Entry 8A43 (electron microscopy, 4.09 A resolution (low resolution: residue-level contacts below are approximate; hydrogen-bond / salt-bridge calls are withheld)); this record covers chains N and M of the 12 polymer chains in the assembly.

# Chain N
Molecule: DNA-directed RNA polymerase I subunit RPA49
Organism: Homo sapiens
UniProt: Q9GZS1 (RPA49_HUMAN); residue numbers follow UniProt; this construct covers 1-419
Sequence (419 residues; row label = number of the first residue in the row):
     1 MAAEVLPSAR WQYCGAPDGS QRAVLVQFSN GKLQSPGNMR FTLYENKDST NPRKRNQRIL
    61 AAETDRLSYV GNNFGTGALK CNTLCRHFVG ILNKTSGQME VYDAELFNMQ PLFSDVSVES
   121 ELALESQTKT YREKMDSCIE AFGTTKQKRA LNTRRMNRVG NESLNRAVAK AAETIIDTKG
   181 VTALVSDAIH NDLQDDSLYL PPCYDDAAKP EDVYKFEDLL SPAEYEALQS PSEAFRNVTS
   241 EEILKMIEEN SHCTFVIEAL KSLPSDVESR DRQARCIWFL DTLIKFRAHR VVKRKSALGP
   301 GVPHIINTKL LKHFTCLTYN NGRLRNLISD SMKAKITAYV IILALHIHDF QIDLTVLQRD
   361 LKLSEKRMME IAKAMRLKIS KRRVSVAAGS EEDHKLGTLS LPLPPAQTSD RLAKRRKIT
Unresolved in the structure: 1-8, 114-419
Swiss-Prot annotation at these positions:
  - modified residue: Ser35 (Phosphoserine), Ser163 (Phosphoserine), Lys373 (N6-acetyllysine)
  - mutagenesis: Lys373 (K373R: Decreased acetylation)

# Chain M
Molecule: DNA-directed RNA polymerase I subunit RPA34
Organism: Homo sapiens
UniProt: O15446 (RPA34_HUMAN); residue numbers follow UniProt; this construct covers 1-510
Sequence (510 residues; row label = number of the first residue in the row):
     1 MEEPQAGDAA RFSCPPNFTA KPPASESPRF SLEALTGPDT ELWLIQAPAD FAPECFNGRH
    61 VPLSGSQIVK GKLAGKRHRY RVLSSCPQAG EATLLAPSTE AGGGLTCASA PQGTLRILEG
   121 PQQSLSGSPL QPIPASPPPQ IPPGLRPRFC AFGGNPPVTG PRSALAPNLL TSGKKKKEMQ
   181 VTEAPVTQEA VNGHGALEVD MALGSPEMDV RKKKKKKNQQ LKEPEAAGPV GTEPTVETLE
   241 PLGVLFPSTT KKRKKPKGKE TFEPEDKTVK QEQINTEPLE DTVLSPTKKR KRQKGTEGME
   301 PEEGVTVESQ PQVKVEPLEE AIPLPPTKKR KKEKGQMAMM EPGTEAMEPV EPEMKPLESP
   361 GGTMAPQQPE GAKPQAQAAL AAPKKKTKKE KQQDATVEPE TEVVGPELPD DLEPQAAPTS
   421 TKKKKKKKER GHTVTEPIQP LEPELPGEGQ PEARATPGST KKRKKQSQES RMPETVPQEE
   481 MPGPPLNSES GEEAPTGRDK KRKQQQQQPV
Unresolved in the structure: 1-21, 144-510
Swiss-Prot annotation at these positions:
  - modified residue: Met1 (N-acetylmethionine), Ser27 (Phosphoserine), Tyr80 (Phosphotyrosine), Ser128 (Phosphoserine), Ser136 (Phosphoserine), Ser172 (Phosphoserine), Ser205 (Phosphoserine), Ser285 (Phosphoserine), Thr287 (Phosphothreonine), Ser309 (Phosphoserine), Ser490 (Phosphoserine)
  - cross-link (Glycyl lysine isopeptide (Lys-Gly)): Lys270 (interchain with G-Cter in SUMO1), Lys314 (interchain with G-Cter in SUMO1)

# Chain N / chain M interface
Residue-residue contacts (80; chain N residue first):
  Ala9(N) with Arg59(M); His60(M); Val61(M); Leu63(M)
  Trp11(N) with Pro53(M); Phe56(M); Asn57(M); Gly58(M); Arg59(M); Val61(M)
  Gln12(N) with Asn57(M)
  Tyr13(N) with Pro53(M); Asn57(M)
  Pro17(N) with Glu26(M); Ser27(M); Phe30(M)
  Asp18(N) with Glu26(M)
  Gln21(N) with Glu26(M)
  Val24(N) with Leu95(M)
  Leu25(N) with Leu44(M); Thr93(M); Leu94(M); Leu95(M)
  Val26(N) with Ala92(M); Thr93(M); Leu95(M)
  Gln27(N) with Glu91(M); Ala92(M)
  Lys32(N) with Ala89(M)
  Pro36(N) with Cys107(M)
  Gly37(N) with Cys107(M)
  Met39(N) with Leu105(M); Thr106(M)
  Arg40(N) with Leu105(M)
  Phe41(N) with Leu95(M); Leu105(M)
  Leu43(N) with Pro22(M); Pro23(M)
  Glu45(N) with Pro22(M)
  Thr83(N) with Ala49(M)
  Leu84(N) with Pro48(M); Ala49(M)
  Cys85(N) with Ala47(M); Pro48(M); Ala49(M)
  Arg86(N) with Gln46(M); Ala47(M); Pro48(M); Phe51(M); Ala52(M); Pro53(M)
  His87(N) with Ile45(M); Gln46(M)
  Phe88(N) with Leu44(M); Ile45(M); Phe51(M)
  Val89(N) with Leu42(M); Trp43(M); Ile45(M)
  Gly90(N) with Glu41(M); Leu42(M); Trp43(M); Ile45(M)
  Ile91(N) with Thr40(M); Glu41(M)
  Leu92(N) with Asp39(M); Thr40(M); Glu41(M); Trp43(M)
  Asn93(N) with Asp39(M)
  Lys94(N) with Pro38(M); Asp39(M); Glu41(M)
  Thr95(N) with Asp39(M)
  Met99(N) with Ile45(M)
  Glu100(N) with Arg29(M)
  Tyr102(N) with Ser27(M); Arg29(M); Phe30(M)
  Leu106(N) with Leu44(M)
Also at the interface, not in a pair above, chain N (40 interface residues in all): Arg10, Cys14, Arg22, Ala23
Also at the interface, not in a pair above, chain M (43 interface residues in all): Ala24, Asp50, Glu54, Gln88, Gly90, Leu115

# Summary
40 residues of chain N face 43 of chain M across their interface. Curated annotation (UniProt) lists one
mutagenesis site on chain N.
Here chain N is DNA-directed RNA polymerase I subunit RPA49 and chain M is DNA-directed RNA polymerase I
subunit RPA34, both from Homo sapiens. Entry 8A43 (Human RNA polymerase I) was determined by electron
microscopy.
